6NBQ - chains K and M of the 17 polymer chains in the assembly; structure by electron microscopy, 3.10 A resolution.

# Chain K
Protein: NAD(P)H-quinone oxidoreductase subunit K
From: Thermosynechococcus elongatus (strain BP-1)
Notes: EC 1.6.5.-
UniProt: Q8DKZ4 (NDHK_THEEB); residue numbers follow UniProt; this construct covers 1-237
Sequence (237 residues; numbered 1 to 237; the number before each row is that of its first residue):
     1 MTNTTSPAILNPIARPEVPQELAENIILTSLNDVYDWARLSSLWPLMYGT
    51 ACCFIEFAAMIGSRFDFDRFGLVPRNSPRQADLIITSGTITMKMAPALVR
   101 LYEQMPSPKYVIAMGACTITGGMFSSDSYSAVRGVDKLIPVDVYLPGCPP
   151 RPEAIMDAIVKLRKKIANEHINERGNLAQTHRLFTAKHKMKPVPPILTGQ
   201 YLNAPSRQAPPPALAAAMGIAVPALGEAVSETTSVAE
Not modelled in the structure: 1-6, 219-237
Small-molecule neighbours: 4Fe-4S cluster (SF4): Ala51, Cys52, Cys53, Gly88, Thr89, Gly115, Ala116, Cys117, Phe124, Gly147, Cys148, Pro149
UniProt features mapped onto this chain:
  - binding site ([4Fe-4S] cluster): Cys52, Cys53, Cys117, Cys148

# Chain M
Protein: NAD(P)H-quinone oxidoreductase subunit M
From: Thermosynechococcus elongatus (strain BP-1)
Notes: EC 1.6.5.-
UniProt: Q8DLN5 (NDHM_THEEB); numbering as in UniProt (aligned over 1-111)
Sequence (111 residues; each row starts with the number of its first residue):
     1 MLLKSTTRHVHIYAGHVVDGEVHPDTETLTLNVDPDNELEWNEAALAKVE
    51 AKFRELVANAAGEDLTEYNLRRIGSDLEHFIRSLLMQGEIGYNLNSRVRN
   101 YSLGIPRVNHS

# Interface between chain K and chain M
Pairs across the interface (101; chain K residue first):
  Pro7(K) - Met86(M)
  Pro7(K) - Gln87(M)
  Pro7(K) - Gly88(M)
  Pro7(K) - Asn109(M)  hydrogen bond (backbone-side chain)
  Ala8(K) - Asn109(M)  hydrogen bond (backbone-backbone)
  Ile9(K) - Arg107(M)
  Ile9(K) - Val108(M)  hydrophobic
  Leu10(K) - Met86(M)
  Leu10(K) - Pro106(M)
  Leu10(K) - Arg107(M)  hydrogen bond (backbone-backbone)
  Leu10(K) - Asn109(M)
  Asn11(K) - Leu85(M)  hydrogen bond (backbone-backbone)
  Asn11(K) - Met86(M)
  Asn11(K) - Tyr92(M)
  Asn11(K) - Leu103(M)
  Asn11(K) - Ile105(M)  hydrogen bond (side chain-backbone)
  Asn11(K) - Pro106(M)
  Asn11(K) - Arg107(M)
  Pro12(K) - Leu85(M)
  Pro12(K) - Gly88(M)
  Pro12(K) - Ile90(M)
  Pro12(K) - Gly91(M)
  Pro12(K) - Tyr92(M)  hydrogen bond (backbone-backbone)
  Ile13(K) - Leu94(M)  hydrophobic
  Ile13(K) - Tyr101(M)
  Ala14(K) - Glu40(M)
  Ala14(K) - Tyr92(M)  hydrogen bond (backbone-backbone)
  Pro16(K) - Leu94(M)  hydrophobic
  Val18(K) - Asn95(M)
  Met92(K) - Arg71(M)
  Pro96(K) - Lys4(M)  hydrogen bond (backbone-side chain)
  Val99(K) - Thr6(M)
  Val99(K) - His11(M)
  Arg100(K) - Lys4(M)
  Glu103(K) - His11(M)  salt bridge
  Glu103(K) - Tyr13(M)
  Asp136(K) - Arg8(M)
  Asp136(K) - Ser102(M)
  Lys137(K) - Thr7(M)
  Lys137(K) - Arg8(M)  hydrogen bond (backbone-backbone)
  Leu138(K) - Thr7(M)
  Leu138(K) - Arg8(M)
  Ile139(K) - Arg8(M)
  Pro140(K) - Arg8(M)
  Pro140(K) - Asp36(M)
  Pro140(K) - Val98(M)  hydrophobic
  Val141(K) - Val98(M)
  Val141(K) - Asn100(M)  hydrogen bond (backbone-side chain)
  Tyr144(K) - Asn100(M)
  Lys165(K) - Arg97(M)
  Lys165(K) - Val98(M)
  Asn176(K) - Arg97(M)  hydrogen bond (backbone-side chain)
  Leu177(K) - Arg97(M)
  Gln179(K) - Pro35(M)
  Thr180(K) - Asp34(M)
  Thr180(K) - Pro35(M)  hydrogen bond (backbone-backbone)
  Thr180(K) - Asn37(M)  hydrogen bond
  His181(K) - Asn32(M)
  Arg182(K) - Leu31(M)
  Arg182(K) - Asn32(M)
  Arg182(K) - Val33(M)  hydrogen bond (side chain-backbone)
  Arg182(K) - Asp34(M)  hydrogen bond (side chain-backbone)
  Arg182(K) - Asn37(M)
  Arg182(K) - Trp41(M)
  Arg182(K) - Leu46(M)
  Leu183(K) - Thr30(M)
  Leu183(K) - Leu31(M)
  Leu183(K) - Asn32(M)
  Phe184(K) - Leu29(M)
  Phe184(K) - Thr30(M)
  Phe184(K) - Leu31(M)  hydrogen bond (backbone-backbone)
  Phe184(K) - Glu50(M)
  Thr185(K) - Thr28(M)
  Thr185(K) - Leu29(M)
  Thr185(K) - Arg54(M)  hydrogen bond (backbone-side chain)
  Ala186(K) - Glu27(M)
  Ala186(K) - Thr28(M)
  Ala186(K) - Leu29(M)  hydrogen bond (backbone-backbone)
  Ala186(K) - Phe53(M)  hydrophobic
  Ala186(K) - Arg54(M)
  Lys187(K) - Glu27(M)  salt bridge
  Lys187(K) - Thr28(M)
  Lys187(K) - Val57(M)
  His188(K) - Thr26(M)  hydrogen bond (side chain-backbone)
  His188(K) - Glu27(M)  hydrogen bond (side chain-backbone)
  His188(K) - Thr28(M)
  His188(K) - Leu29(M)
  His188(K) - Val57(M)
  His188(K) - Leu65(M)
  Lys189(K) - Ala61(M)
  Met190(K) - Ala60(M)
  Met190(K) - Glu63(M)
  Met190(K) - Leu65(M)  hydrophobic
  Met190(K) - Ile73(M)  hydrophobic
  Lys191(K) - Gly62(M)  hydrogen bond (side chain-backbone)
  Lys191(K) - Glu63(M)  hydrogen bond (backbone-backbone)
  Lys191(K) - Asp64(M)  salt bridge
  Lys191(K) - Leu65(M)  hydrogen bond (backbone-backbone)
  Pro192(K) - Thr26(M)
  Val193(K) - Asp64(M)
  Val193(K) - Thr66(M)
Interface residues without a listed pair, chain K (42 interface residues in all): Tyr102, Asp142
Interface residues without a listed pair, chain M (59 interface residues in all): Leu2, Val17, Leu39, Arg82, Gly104

# Overview
42 residues of chain K face 59 of chain M across their interface, with 23 hydrogen bonds and 3 salt bridges.
Among the polar pairs are Glu103(K)-His11(M), Lys187(K)-Glu27(M) and Lys191(K)-Asp64(M). Bound to chain K:
4Fe-4S cluster.
Here chain K is NAD(P)H-quinone oxidoreductase subunit K and chain M is NAD(P)H-quinone oxidoreductase subunit
M, both from Thermosynechococcus elongatus (strain BP-1). Entry 6NBQ (T.elongatus NDH (data-set 1)) was
determined by electron microscopy, deposited together with 6NBX and 6NBY.
